Entry 9FP2 (electron microscopy, 3.76 A resolution); this record covers chains Q and W of the 8 polymer chains in the assembly.

Chain Q (and W):
Protein: Cell division protein
From: Escherichia coli
Notes: chain W of this document is another copy of the same molecule, construct and numbering; everything in this record applies to it too
UniProtKB: A0A0B1KWQ0 (A0A0B1KWQ0_ECOLX); residues 1-250 here = UniProt positions 1-250
Amino-acid sequence (250 residues; numbered 1 to 250; the number before each row is that of its first residue):
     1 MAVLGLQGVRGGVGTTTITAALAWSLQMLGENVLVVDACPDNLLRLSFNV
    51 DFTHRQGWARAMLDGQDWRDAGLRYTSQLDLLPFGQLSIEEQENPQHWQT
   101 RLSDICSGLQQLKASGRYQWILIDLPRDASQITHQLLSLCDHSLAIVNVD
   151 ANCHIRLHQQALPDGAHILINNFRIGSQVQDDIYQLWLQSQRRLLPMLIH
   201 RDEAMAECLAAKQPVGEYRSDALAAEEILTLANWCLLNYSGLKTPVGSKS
Disordered / not traced: 1, 242-250 (chain W: 1, 241-250)
Metal / ion sites: Mg2+: Thr16 (together with ATP)
Residues lining bound ligands:
  - ATP (adenosine-5'-triphosphate), molecule 1: Arg10, Gly11, Gly12, Val13, Gly14, Thr15, Thr16, Thr17, Cys39, Asp41, Leu43, Asn171, Asn172, Ile199, His200, Arg201, Asp202, Met205, Ala206
  - ATP, molecule 2: Arg10, Asp150, Ala151, Asn152, Arg156

Interface between chain Q and chain W:
Contacting residue pairs (42):
  Gly11(Q) - Gly11(W)
  Gly11(Q) - Gly12(W)
  Gly12(Q) - Arg10(W)
  Gly12(Q) - Gly11(W)
  Asp41(Q) - Arg127(W)  salt bridge
  Asp41(Q) - Arg156(W)  salt bridge
  Asp41(Q) - Gln159(W)  hydrogen bond (backbone-side chain)
  Leu43(Q) - Asn152(W)
  Leu43(Q) - Ile155(W)  hydrophobic
  Leu43(Q) - Gln159(W)
  Leu46(Q) - Ile155(W)  hydrophobic
  Phe52(Q) - Gln159(W)
  Gln86(Q) - Gln159(W)  hydrogen bond
  Ile89(Q) - Gln159(W)
  Ile89(Q) - Ala161(W)  hydrophobic
  Gln92(Q) - Ala129(W)
  Gln92(Q) - Gln159(W)  hydrogen bond (side chain-backbone)
  Gln92(Q) - Gln160(W)
  Glu93(Q) - His134(W)  salt bridge
  Glu93(Q) - Ala161(W)
  Pro95(Q) - Ala129(W)
  Gln96(Q) - Gln99(W)
  Ala129(Q) - Gln92(W)
  Ala129(Q) - Glu93(W)
  Ala129(Q) - Pro95(W)
  His134(Q) - Glu93(W)  salt bridge
  Ala151(Q) - Leu209(W)  hydrophobic
  Asn152(Q) - Leu43(W)
  Ile155(Q) - Leu43(W)  hydrophobic
  Ile155(Q) - Leu46(W)  hydrophobic
  Arg156(Q) - Asp41(W)  salt bridge
  His158(Q) - Phe52(W)
  Gln159(Q) - Asp41(W)  hydrogen bond (side chain-backbone)
  Gln159(Q) - Phe52(W)
  Arg174(Q) - Arg174(W)
  Arg174(Q) - Arg201(W)
  Ser177(Q) - Glu203(W)  hydrogen bond
  Val179(Q) - Glu203(W)
  Arg201(Q) - Arg174(W)
  Glu207(Q) - Val179(W)
  Leu209(Q) - Ala151(W)  hydrophobic
  Leu209(Q) - Ile155(W)  hydrophobic
Interface residues without a listed pair, chain Q (32 interface residues in all): Arg10, Gln160, Ala161, Gly176, Ala206, Ala210
Interface residues without a listed pair, chain W (33 interface residues in all): Arg45, Ile89, Asp128, His158, Ala206, Glu207, Ala210

In short:
32 residues of chain Q and 33 residues of chain W are in contact; the contacts include 5 hydrogen bonds and 5
salt bridges. Among the polar pairs are Asp41(Q)-Arg127(W), Asp41(Q)-Arg156(W) and Glu93(Q)-His134(W). Chain Q
binds ATP.
Both chains are Cell division protein (Escherichia coli). Entry 9FP2 (Cryo-EM structure of the BcsEFRQ
regulatory subcomplex for E. coli cellulose secretion in non-saturating c-di-GMP (local)) was determined by
electron microscopy (same publication as 9FMV, 9FMZ, 9FNN, 9FO7 and 9FP0).
